Entry 7OHA (electron microscopy, 2.90 A resolution); this record covers chains D and I of the 13 polymer chains in the assembly.

Chain D:
Name: Histone H2B 1.1
Source organism: Xenopus laevis
Reference sequence: P02281 (H2B11_XENLA); residues 1-122 here correspond to UniProt positions 5-126 (UniProt number = residue number + 4)
Chain sequence (122 residues; row label = number of the first residue in the row):
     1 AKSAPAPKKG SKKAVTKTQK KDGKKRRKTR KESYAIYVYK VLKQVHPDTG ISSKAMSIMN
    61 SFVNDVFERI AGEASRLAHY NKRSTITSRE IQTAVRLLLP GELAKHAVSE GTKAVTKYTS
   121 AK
Not modelled in the structure: 1-25
Differences from the reference sequence: conflict Thr29 (Ser33 in P02281)
Swiss-Prot annotation at these positions:
  - modified residue: Lys2 (N6-acetyllysine), Lys9 (N6-acetyllysine), Ser11 (Phosphoserine), Lys12 (N6-acetyllysine), Lys17 (N6-acetyllysine)
  - glycosylation: Ser109 (O-linked (GlcNAc) serine)
  - cross-link: Lys117 (Glycyl lysine isopeptide (Lys-Gly) (interchain with G-Cter in ubiquitin))

Chain I:
Molecule: 145-nt DNA strand
Source organism: synthetic construct
Sequence (145 nucleotides; row label = number of the first residue in the row; numbers below 1 keep their minus sign (DA-72 is residue -72)):
   -72 ATCAGAATCC CGGTGCCGAG GCCGCTCAAT TGGTCGTAGA CAGCTCTAGC ACCGCTTAAA
   -12 CGCACGTACG CGCTGTCCCC CGCGTTTTAA CCGCCAAGGG GATTACTCCC TAGTCTCCAG
    48 GCACGTGTCA GATATATACA TCGAT
Not modelled in the structure: 50-72

Chain D / chain I interface:
Contacting residue pairs (18; chain D residue first):
  Arg26(D) with DT30(I), sugar contact
  Thr29(D) with DT30(I), hydrogen bond to the phosphate
  Arg30(D) with DC-46(I), sugar contact
  Tyr39(D) with DG-53(I), hydrogen bond to the phosphate; DG-52(I), phosphate contact
  Gly50(D) with DG-53(I), phosphate contact
  Ile51(D) with DA-54(I), sugar contact; DG-53(I), hydrogen bond to the phosphate
  Ser52(D) with DA-54(I), phosphate contact
  Ser53(D) with DA-54(I), hydrogen bond to the phosphate
  Arg83(D) with DG-34(I), sugar contact; DA-33(I), salt bridge to the phosphate
  Ser84(D) with DA-35(I), sugar contact; DG-34(I), hydrogen bond to the phosphate
  Thr85(D) with DA-35(I), phosphate contact; DG-34(I), hydrogen bond to the phosphate
  Lys122(D) with DT-42(I), salt bridge to the phosphate; DG-41(I), phosphate contact
Also at the interface, not in a pair above, chain D (13 interface residues in all): Arg27
Also at the interface, not in a pair above, chain I (13 interface residues in all): DG-49, DA-45, DT31

Summary:
The chain D/chain I interface involves 13 residues from each chain, with 6 hydrogen bonds and 2 salt bridges.
Polar pairs include Thr29(D)-DT30(I), Tyr39(D)-DG-53(I) and Ile51(D)-DG-53(I).
Chain D is Histone H2B 1.1 (Xenopus laevis) and chain I is a 145-nt DNA strand (synthetic construct); the
structure, nucleosome with TBP and TFIIA bound at SHL +2, was determined by electron microscopy, deposited
together with 7OH9, 7OHB and 7OHC.
